Entry 6LQJ (electron microscopy, 3.24 A resolution); this record covers chains a and b of the 18 polymer chains in the assembly.

# Chain a (and b)
Name: Curli production assembly/transport component CsgF
From: Escherichia coli K-12
Notes: chain b of this document is another copy of the same molecule, construct and numbering; everything in this record applies to it too
Reference sequence: P0AE98 (CSGF_ECOLI); numbering as in UniProt (aligned over 1-138)
Chain sequence (144 residues; numbered 1 to 144; the number before each row is that of its first residue):
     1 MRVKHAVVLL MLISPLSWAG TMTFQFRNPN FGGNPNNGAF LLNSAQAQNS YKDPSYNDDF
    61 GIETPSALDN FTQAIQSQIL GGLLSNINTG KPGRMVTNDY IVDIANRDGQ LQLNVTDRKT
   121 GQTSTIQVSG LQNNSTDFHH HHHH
Not modelled in the structure: 1-19, 60-144
Construct notes: expression tag (139-144)
From the paper describing this entry:
  - conformationally variable residues: Gly20 to Asp59
  - mutagenesis - N43R: decreased growth

# Interface between chain a and chain b
Contacting residue pairs - 16 pairs, chain a then chain b:
  Arg27(a) - Phe31(b)
  Arg27(a) - Gly32(b)
  Asn34(a) - Gly33(b)
  Asn34(a) - Pro35(b)
  Asn36(a) - Pro35(b)
  Asn37(a) - Pro29(b)  hydrogen bond (side chain-backbone)
  Asn37(a) - Gly33(b)
  Asn37(a) - Pro35(b)
  Phe40(a) - Pro29(b)  hydrophobic
  Phe40(a) - Asn30(b)
  Phe40(a) - Gly38(b)
  Phe40(a) - Leu42(b)  hydrophobic
  Leu41(a) - Asn30(b)
  Asn43(a) - Leu42(b)
  Ser44(a) - Leu42(b)
  Ala47(a) - Gln46(b)
Other interface residues (no listed pair), chain b (11 interface residues in all): Asn36, Ala39

# Overview
Chain a and chain b form an interface of 9 and 11 residues respectively; the contacts include 1 hydrogen bond.
The hydrogen-bonded pair is Asn37(a)-Pro29(b). From the paper: N43R of chain a reduces growth; conformational
variability at Gly20(a).
Chain a and chain b are both Curli production assembly/transport component CsgF (Escherichia coli K-12); the
structure, Low resolution architecture of curli complex, was determined by electron microscopy (same
publication as 6LQH and 7BRM).
